Entry 5IUE (X-ray diffraction, 2.62 A resolution); this record covers chains A and B of the 3 polymer chains in the assembly.

== Chain A ==
Name: cDNA FLJ39643 fis, clone SMINT2004023, highly similar to HLA class I histocompatibility antigen, alphachain F
Source organism: Homo sapiens
UniProtKB: B3KUD8 (B3KUD8_HUMAN); residues 1-284 here correspond to UniProt positions 22-305 (UniProt number = residue number + 21)
Chain sequence (284 residues; row label = number of the first residue in the row):
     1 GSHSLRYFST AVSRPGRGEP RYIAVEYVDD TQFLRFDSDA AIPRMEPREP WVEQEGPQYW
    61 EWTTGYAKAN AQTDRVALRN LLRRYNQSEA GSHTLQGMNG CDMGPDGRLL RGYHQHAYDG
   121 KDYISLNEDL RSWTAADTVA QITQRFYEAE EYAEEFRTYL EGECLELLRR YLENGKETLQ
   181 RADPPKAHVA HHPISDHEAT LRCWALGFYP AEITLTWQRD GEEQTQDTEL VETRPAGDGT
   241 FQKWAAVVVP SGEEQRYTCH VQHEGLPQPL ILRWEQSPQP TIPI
Disordered / not traced: 1, 277-284
Cystine bridges: Cys101-Cys164, Cys203-Cys259

== Chain B ==
Name: Beta-2-microglobulin
Source organism: Homo sapiens
UniProtKB: P61769 (B2MG_HUMAN); residues -1 to 99 here correspond to UniProt positions 19-119 (UniProt number = residue number + 20)
Chain sequence (182 residues; numbered -68 to 113; the number before each row is that of its first residue; numbers below 1 keep their minus sign (Met-68 is residue -68)):
   -68 MLLVNQSHQG FNKEHTSKMV SAIVLYVLLA AAAHSAFAAD LHHHHHHHHG SGGLEVLFQG
    -8 PEFGGSADPI QRTPKIQVYS RHPAENGKSN FLNCYVSGFH PSDIEVDLLK NGERIEKVEH
    52 SDLSFSKDWS FYLLYYTEFT PTEKDEYACR VNHVTLSQPK IVKWDRDMGG GGSGGSGSGG
   112 GS
Disordered / not traced: -68 to -1, 100-113
Differences from the reference sequence: initiating methionine (-68); expression tag (-67 to -2, 100-113); conflict Asp-1 (Glu19 in P61769), Pro0 (Ala20 in P61769)
Cystine bridges: Cys25-Cys80
Swiss-Prot annotation at these positions:
  - modified residue: Gln2 (Pyrrolidone carboxylic acid)
  - glycosylation: Ile1 (N-linked (Glc) (glycation) isoleucine), Lys19 (N-linked (Glc) (glycation) lysine), Lys41 (N-linked (Glc) (glycation) lysine), Lys48 (N-linked (Glc) (glycation) lysine), Lys58 (N-linked (Glc) (glycation) lysine), Lys91 (N-linked (Glc) (glycation) lysine), Lys94 (N-linked (Glc) (glycation) lysine)

== Interface between chain A and chain B ==
Contacting residue pairs (50; chain A residue first):
  Phe8(A) with Ser55(B); Phe56(B), hydrophobic
  Ser9(A) with Phe56(B)
  Thr10(A) with Phe56(B); Phe62(B)
  Val12(A) with Ser33(B)
  Arg17(A) with Asp34(B), salt bridge
  Ile23(A) with Leu54(B), hydrophobic
  Val25(A) with Asp53(B); Leu54(B); Ser55(B)
  Tyr27(A) with Ser55(B); Tyr63(B), hydrogen bond
  Gln32(A) with Asp53(B), hydrogen bond
  Arg35(A) with Asp53(B), salt bridge
  Arg48(A) with Asp53(B), salt bridge
  Gln96(A) with His31(B), hydrogen bond; Phe56(B); Trp60(B), hydrogen bond (side chain-backbone); Phe62(B)
  Gly97(A) with Phe56(B)
  Gln115(A) with Trp60(B)
  His116(A) with Trp60(B)
  Ala117(A) with Trp60(B), hydrophobic
  Asp119(A) with Ile1(B); His31(B)
  Gly120(A) with Ile1(B); His31(B)
  Lys121(A) with Ile1(B)
  Asp122(A) with Trp60(B), hydrogen bond
  Trp204(A) with Met99(B)
  Val231(A) with Gln8(B)
  Glu232(A) with Gln8(B), hydrogen bond (backbone-side chain); Ser28(B)
  Thr233(A) with Tyr26(B)
  Arg234(A) with Gln8(B), hydrogen bond; Tyr10(B); Tyr26(B)
  Pro235(A) with Tyr10(B), hydrogen bond (backbone-side chain); Asn24(B); Tyr26(B); Leu65(B), hydrophobic
  Ala236(A) with Arg12(B), hydrogen bond (backbone-side chain); Asn24(B), hydrogen bond (backbone-side chain)
  Gly237(A) with Arg12(B), hydrogen bond (backbone-side chain)
  Asp238(A) with Arg12(B); His13(B)
  Gln242(A) with Tyr10(B); Ser11(B); Arg12(B), hydrogen bond (side chain-backbone)
Other interface residues (no listed pair), chain A (32 interface residues in all): Thr94, Met98
Other interface residues (no listed pair), chain B (24 interface residues in all): Pro0, Pro32, Asp59

== Summary ==
32 residues of chain A face 24 of chain B across their interface; the contacts include 12 hydrogen bonds and 3
salt bridges. Polar pairs include Arg17(A)-Asp34(B), Arg35(A)-Asp53(B) and Arg48(A)-Asp53(B).
Chain A is cDNA FLJ39643 fis, clone SMINT2004023, highly similar to HLA class I histocompatibility antigen,
alphachain F and chain B is Beta-2-microglobulin, both from Homo sapiens; the structure, Human leukocyte
antigen F (HLA-F) presents peptides and regulates immunity through interactions with NK-cell receptors, was
determined by X-ray diffraction (same publication as 5KNM).
